Entry 4V3I (X-ray diffraction, 1.50 A resolution); this record covers chains A and B.

[Chain A]
Molecule: VCA0115
Organism: Vibrio cholerae
Reference sequence: Q9KN50 (Q9KN50_VIBCH); residue numbers follow UniProt; this construct covers 1-257
Chain sequence (257 residues; numbered 1 to 257; the number before each row is that of its first residue):
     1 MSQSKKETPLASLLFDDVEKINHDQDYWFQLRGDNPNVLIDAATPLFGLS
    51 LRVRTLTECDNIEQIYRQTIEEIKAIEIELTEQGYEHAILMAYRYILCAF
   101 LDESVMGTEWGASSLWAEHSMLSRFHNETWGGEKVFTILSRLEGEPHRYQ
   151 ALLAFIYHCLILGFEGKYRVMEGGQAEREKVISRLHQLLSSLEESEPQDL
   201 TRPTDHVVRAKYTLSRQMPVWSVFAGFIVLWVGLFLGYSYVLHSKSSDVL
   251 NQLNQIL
Not modelled in the structure: 1-33, 54-60, 194-257

[Chain B]
Molecule: VCA0115
Organism: Vibrio cholerae
Reference sequence: Q9KN50 (Q9KN50_VIBCH); residues 199-203 here = UniProt positions 199-203
Chain sequence (5 residues; each row starts with the number of its first residue):
   199 DLTRP

[Interface between chain A and chain B]
Residue-residue contacts - 14 pairs, chain A then chain B:
  Ala88(A) - Leu200(B)
  Met91(A) - Thr201(B)
  Ala92(A) - Leu200(B)  hydrophobic
  Ala92(A) - Thr201(B)
  Lys134(A) - Thr201(B)  hydrogen bond (side chain-backbone)
  Lys134(A) - Pro203(B)
  Ile138(A) - Leu200(B)
  Ile138(A) - Thr201(B)
  Arg141(A) - Leu200(B)  hydrogen bond (side chain-backbone)
  Arg141(A) - Thr201(B)
  Arg141(A) - Arg202(B)  hydrogen bond (side chain-backbone)
  Arg141(A) - Pro203(B)
  Leu142(A) - Leu200(B)  hydrophobic
  Tyr149(A) - Leu200(B)
Interface residues without a listed pair, chain A (12 interface residues in all): Ile89, Tyr95, Glu128, Thr137

[Overview]
Chain A and chain B form an interface of 12 and 4 residues respectively; the contacts include 3 hydrogen
bonds. Polar pairs include Lys134(A)-Thr201(B), Arg141(A)-Leu200(B) and Arg141(A)-Arg202(B).
Here chain A is VCA0115 and chain B is VCA0115, both from Vibrio cholerae. Entry 4V3I (Crystal Structure of
TssL from Vibrio cholerae) was determined by X-ray diffraction.
